6RPQ - chain A; structure by X-ray diffraction, 2.65 A resolution.

== Chain A ==
Name: Ubiquitin-like protein SMT3,1108aa long hypothetical cell division control protein
Source organism: Saccharomyces cerevisiae (strain ATCC 204508 / S288c)
Reference sequence: chimeric construct of Q12306, O58310: residues 12-108 from Q12306 (SMT3_YEAST) positions 2-98 (UniProt number = residue number - 10); residues 113-279 from O58310 positions 336-502 (UniProt number = residue number + 223)
Amino-acid sequence (279 residues; numbered 1 to 279; the number before each row is that of its first residue):
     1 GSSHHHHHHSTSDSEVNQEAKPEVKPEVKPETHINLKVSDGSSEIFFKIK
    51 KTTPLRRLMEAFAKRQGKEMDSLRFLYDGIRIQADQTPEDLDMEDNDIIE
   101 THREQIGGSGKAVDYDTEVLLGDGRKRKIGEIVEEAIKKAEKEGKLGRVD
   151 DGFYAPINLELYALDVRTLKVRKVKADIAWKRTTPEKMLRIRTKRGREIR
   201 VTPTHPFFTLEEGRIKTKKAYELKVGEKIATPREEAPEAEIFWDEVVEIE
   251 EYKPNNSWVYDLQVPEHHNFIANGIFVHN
Unresolved in the structure: 1-30
Differences from the reference sequence: expression tag (1-11); engineered mutation Thr101 (Ala91 in Q12306); linker (109-112)
Curated features (UniProtKB/Swiss-Prot):
  - modified residue: Ser12 (N-acetylserine), Ser14 (Phosphoserine)
  - cross-link: Gly108 (Glycyl lysine isopeptide (Gly-Lys) (interchain with K-? in acceptor proteins))

== Overview ==
Chain A is Ubiquitin-like protein SMT3,1108aa long hypothetical cell division control protein (Saccharomyces
cerevisiae (strain ATCC 204508 / S288c)); the structure, Crystal structure of PhoCDC21-1 intein, was
determined by X-ray diffraction, deposited together with 6RPP.
